Entry 2ZQQ (X-ray diffraction, 2.20 A resolution); this record covers chains B and C of the 6 polymer chains in the assembly.

# Chain B (and C)
Protein: Methylglutaconyl-CoA hydratase
Organism: Homo sapiens
Notes: EC 4.2.1.18; chain C of this document is another copy of the same molecule, construct and numbering; everything in this record applies to it too
UniProt: Q13825 (AUHM_HUMAN); residue numbers follow UniProt; this construct covers 68-339
Sequence (272 residues; row label = number of the first residue in the row):
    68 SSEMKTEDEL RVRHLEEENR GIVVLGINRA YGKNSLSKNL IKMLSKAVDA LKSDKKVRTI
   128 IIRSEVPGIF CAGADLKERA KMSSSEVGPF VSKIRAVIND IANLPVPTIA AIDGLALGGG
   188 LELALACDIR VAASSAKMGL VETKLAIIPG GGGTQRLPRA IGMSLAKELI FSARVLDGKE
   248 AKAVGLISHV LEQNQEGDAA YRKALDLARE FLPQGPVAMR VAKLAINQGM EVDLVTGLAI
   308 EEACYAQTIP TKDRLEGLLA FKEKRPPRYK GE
Unresolved in the structure: 68-74 (chain C: 68-73)
Swiss-Prot annotation at these positions:
  - region: K105 to K119 (RNA-binding)
  - modified residue: K100 (N6-acetyllysine), K109 (N6-succinyllysine), K113 (N6-acetyllysine), K144 (N6-acetyllysine), K148 (N6-succinyllysine), K160 (N6-succinyllysine), K204 (N6-acetyllysine), K211 (N6-acetyllysine), K329 (N6-succinyllysine)
  - natural variant: A240 (A240V: In MGCA1)
  - mutagenesis: K105 (K105N: Abolishes RNA-binding; when associated with E-109 and Q-113), K109 (K109E: Abolishes RNA-binding; when associated with N-105 and Q-113), K113 (K113Q: Abolishes RNA-binding; when associated with N-105 and E-109)

# Chain B / chain C interface
Pairs across the interface (86):
  L143(B) with L325(C), hydrophobic; F328(C), hydrophobic
  R146(B) with Y312(C), hydrogen bond
  S151(B) with I316(C)
  V154(B) with I316(C), hydrophobic
  G155(B) with I316(C)
  V158(B) with Y312(C)
  S159(B) with E309(C), hydrogen bond
  R162(B) with L305(C); E308(C), salt bridge; E309(C), salt bridge
  N166(B) with L305(C)
  T210(B) with Q281(C); G282(C), hydrogen bond (backbone-backbone); M286(C)
  K211(B) with Q281(C); P334(C); Y336(C), hydrogen bond (backbone-side chain)
  L212(B) with R321(C); G324(C); Y336(C)
  A213(B) with A285(C); T315(C); D320(C); R321(C); Y336(C)
  I214(B) with A285(C); Y312(C); T315(C); R321(C)
  I215(B) with A285(C); V288(C), hydrophobic; A289(C), hydrophobic; C311(C), hydrophobic; Y312(C)
  P216(B) with E308(C)
  G217(B) with E308(C); Y312(C)
  G218(B) with E308(C), hydrogen bond (backbone-side chain)
  G219(B) with L305(C); E308(C), hydrogen bond (backbone-side chain)
  G220(B) with E308(C), hydrogen bond (backbone-side chain)
  T221(B) with A292(C); I293(C); E308(C), hydrogen bond
  Q222(B) with A292(C), hydrogen bond (side chain-backbone); G296(C); L301(C); G304(C); L305(C); E308(C)
  P225(B) with I293(C), hydrophobic; M297(C), hydrophobic
  R226(B) with G296(C), hydrogen bond (side chain-backbone); M297(C); V299(C), hydrogen bond (side chain-backbone); D300(C); L301(C)
  M230(B) with I293(C), hydrophobic; N294(C); M297(C), hydrophobic
  S231(B) with D195(C), hydrogen bond (side chain-backbone); I196(C); R197(C); S255(C)
  K234(B) with D195(C), salt bridge; I293(C); N294(C), hydrogen bond
  E235(B) with I196(C); S255(C); H256(C), salt bridge; L274(C)
  I237(B) with I293(C), hydrophobic
  F238(B) with P174(C), hydrophobic; D195(C); F278(C); Q281(C); M286(C); K290(C)
  S239(B) with E277(C), hydrogen bond; F278(C); Q281(C)
  R241(B) with L274(C); E277(C), salt bridge
  E298(B) with D300(C); L301(C), hydrogen bond (side chain-backbone)
Also at the interface, not in a pair above, chain B (35 interface residues in all): R223, L232

# Overview
Chain B and chain C form an interface of 35 and 39 residues respectively, with 15 hydrogen bonds and 5 salt
bridges. Polar contacts include R162(B)-E308(C), R162(B)-E309(C) and K234(B)-D195(C). From UniProt: 3
mutagenesis sites on chain B.
Chain B and chain C are both Methylglutaconyl-CoA hydratase (Homo sapiens); the structure, Crystal structure
of human AUH (3-methylglutaconyl-coa hydratase) mixed with (AUUU)24A RNA, was determined by X-ray diffraction,
deposited together with 2ZQR.
